6Z5U - chains K and L of the 12 polymer chains in the assembly; structure by electron microscopy, 3.90 A resolution.

Chain K (and L):
Protein: ABC transporter ATP-binding protein
From: Acinetobacter baumannii
Notes: chain L of this document is another copy of the same molecule, construct and numbering; everything in this record applies to it too
UniProtKB: A0A4P2WWN2 (A0A4P2WWN2_ACIBA); residues -3 to 272 here correspond to UniProt positions 1-276 (UniProt number = residue number + 4)
Amino-acid sequence (276 residues; numbered -3 to 272; the number before each row is that of its first residue; numbers below 1 keep their minus sign (Met-3 is residue -3)):
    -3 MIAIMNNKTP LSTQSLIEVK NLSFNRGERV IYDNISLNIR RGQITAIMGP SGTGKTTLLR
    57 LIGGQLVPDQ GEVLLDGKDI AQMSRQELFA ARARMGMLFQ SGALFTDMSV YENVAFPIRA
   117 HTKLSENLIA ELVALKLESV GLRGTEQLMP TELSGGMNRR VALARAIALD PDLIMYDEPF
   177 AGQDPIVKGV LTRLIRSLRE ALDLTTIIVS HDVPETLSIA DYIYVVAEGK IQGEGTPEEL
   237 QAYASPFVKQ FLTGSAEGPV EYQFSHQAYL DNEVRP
Not modelled in the structure: -3 to 10, 264-272
Ligand contacts: AMP-PNP (ANP; phosphoaminophosphonic acid-adenylate ester): Arg22, Ser47, Gly48, Thr49, Gly50, Lys51, Thr52, Thr53, Gln96, Glu174, His207
Reported in the primary citation:
  - binding site for AMP-PNP: Arg22, Ser47, Lys51, His207

How chain K and chain L interact:
Residue-residue contacts (44):
  Pro46(K) - Asp180(L)
  Ser47(K) - Asp180(L)  hydrogen bond (backbone-side chain)
  Glu134(K) - Phe260(L)
  Gly137(K) - Gln259(L)  hydrogen bond (backbone-backbone)
  Leu138(K) - Gln259(L)
  Arg139(K) - Gln259(L)  hydrogen bond (backbone-backbone)
  Arg139(K) - Phe260(L)
  Arg139(K) - Ser261(L)  hydrogen bond (side chain-backbone)
  Arg139(K) - Gln263(L)
  Gly140(K) - Gln259(L)  hydrogen bond (backbone-backbone)
  Thr141(K) - Gln259(L)
  Met153(K) - Gln259(L)
  Arg156(K) - Tyr258(L)
  Gln179(K) - Ala177(L)
  Gln179(K) - His207(L)  hydrogen bond
  Pro181(K) - His207(L)
  Pro181(K) - Phe247(L)
  Pro181(K) - Gly250(L)
  Ile182(K) - Gln246(L)
  Ile182(K) - Val256(L)  hydrophobic
  Lys184(K) - Asp208(L)  salt bridge
  Gly185(K) - Gly250(L)
  Gly185(K) - Ala252(L)
  Val186(K) - Tyr258(L)
  Arg189(K) - Ala252(L)
  Arg189(K) - Tyr258(L)
  His207(K) - Gln179(L)
  Asp208(K) - Lys184(L)  salt bridge
  Gln246(K) - Ile182(L)
  Phe247(K) - Pro181(L)  hydrophobic
  Gly250(K) - Pro181(L)
  Gly250(K) - Gly185(L)
  Ala252(K) - Arg189(L)
  Glu253(K) - Arg189(L)  salt bridge
  Val256(K) - Ile182(L)  hydrophobic
  Tyr258(K) - Gly137(L)
  Gln259(K) - Gly137(L)
  Gln259(K) - Arg139(L)
  Gln259(K) - Thr141(L)
  Gln259(K) - Met153(L)
  Phe260(K) - Glu134(L)
  Ser261(K) - Arg139(L)  hydrogen bond (backbone-side chain)
  His262(K) - Arg139(L)
  Gln263(K) - Arg139(L)
Also at the interface, not in a pair above, chain L (28 interface residues in all): Val209, Glu257, His262

Overview:
31 residues of chain K and 28 residues of chain L are in contact, with 7 hydrogen bonds and 3 salt bridges.
Among the polar pairs are Lys184(K)-Asp208(L), Glu253(K)-Arg189(L) and Ser47(K)-Asp180(L). Chain K binds
AMP-PNP. From the paper: a binding site for AMP-PNP at Arg22(K), Ser47(K) and Lys51(K) among others.
Chain K and chain L are both ABC transporter ATP-binding protein (Acinetobacter baumannii); the structure,
Cryo-EM structure of the A. baumannii MlaBDEF complex bound to APPNHP, was determined by electron microscopy.
